6XH3 - chains A and D; structure by X-ray diffraction, 2.35 A resolution.

# Chain A
Molecule: Tar binding protein tbp 6.3
Organism: Homo sapiens
Sequence (88 residues; each row starts with the number of its first residue):
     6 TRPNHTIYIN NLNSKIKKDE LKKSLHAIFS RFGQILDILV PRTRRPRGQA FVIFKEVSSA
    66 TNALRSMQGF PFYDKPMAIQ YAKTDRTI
Reported in the primary citation:
  - binding site for Trans-activation response element (chain D): Arg47, Thr48, Arg49, Arg50, Arg52
  - conformationally variable residues (side-chain flip): Arg52

# Chain D
Molecule: Trans-activation response element
Sequence (27 nucleotides; row label = number of the first residue in the row):
    18 GGAGAUCUGA GCCUGGGAGC UCUCUCC

# How chain A and chain D interact
Contacting residue pairs (25; chain A residue first):
  Tyr13(A) - A35(D)  stacking on the base
  Asn15(A) - A35(D)  phosphate contact
  Lys20(A) - C24(D)  hydrogen bond to the base
  Lys22(A) - U25(D)  base contact
  Lys23(A) - A22(D)  salt bridge to the phosphate
  Arg47(A) - A22(D)  base contact
  Arg47(A) - U23(D)  salt bridge to the phosphate
  Arg47(A) - G26(D)  hydrogen bond to the base
  Thr48(A) - U23(D)  base contact
  Arg49(A) - U23(D)  base contact
  Arg49(A) - A27(D)  base contact
  Arg49(A) - G28(D)  salt bridge to the phosphate
  Arg49(A) - G36(D)  base contact
  Arg49(A) - C37(D)  base contact
  Arg50(A) - G34(D)  hydrogen bond to the base
  Arg50(A) - G36(D)  hydrogen bond to the base
  Pro51(A) - C24(D)  sugar contact
  Arg52(A) - A22(D)  salt bridge to the phosphate
  Arg52(A) - U23(D)  salt bridge to the phosphate
  Gln54(A) - A35(D)  sugar contact
  Phe56(A) - A35(D)  base contact
  Gln85(A) - A35(D)  hydrogen bond to the base
  Tyr86(A) - A35(D)  hydrogen bond to the base
  Ala87(A) - A35(D)  base contact
  Lys88(A) - A35(D)  hydrogen bond to the base
Also at the interface, not in a pair above, chain A (18 interface residues in all): Ser19
Also at the interface, not in a pair above, chain D (15 interface residues in all): G21, C29, C30, U38

# In short
The interface between chain A and chain D involves 18 residues on one side and 15 on the other; the contacts
include 7 hydrogen bonds, 5 salt bridges and 1 aromatic stacking contact. Among the polar pairs are
Lys20(A)-C24(D), Arg47(A)-G26(D) and Arg50(A)-G34(D). The paper reports a binding site for Trans-activation
response element (chain D) at Arg47(A), Thr48(A) and Arg49(A) among others; conformational variability at
Arg52(A).
Here chain A is Tar binding protein tbp 6.3 (Homo sapiens) and chain D is Trans-activation response element.
Entry 6XH3 (Co-crystal structure of HIV-1 TAR RNA in complex with lab-evolved RRM TBP6.3) was determined by
X-ray diffraction, deposited together with 6XH0, 6XH1 and 6XH2.
